PDB entry 3DYM | X-ray diffraction, 2.05 A resolution | chains A and D of the 4 polymer chains in the assembly

== Chain A (and D) ==
Protein: Beta-galactosidase
Source organism: Escherichia coli K12
Notes: EC 3.2.1.23; chain D of this document is another copy of the same molecule, construct and numbering; everything in this record applies to it too
UniProt: P00722 (BGAL_ECOLI); residues 9-1023 here correspond to UniProt positions 10-1024 (UniProt number = residue number + 1)
Amino-acid sequence (1023 residues; each row starts with the number of its first residue):
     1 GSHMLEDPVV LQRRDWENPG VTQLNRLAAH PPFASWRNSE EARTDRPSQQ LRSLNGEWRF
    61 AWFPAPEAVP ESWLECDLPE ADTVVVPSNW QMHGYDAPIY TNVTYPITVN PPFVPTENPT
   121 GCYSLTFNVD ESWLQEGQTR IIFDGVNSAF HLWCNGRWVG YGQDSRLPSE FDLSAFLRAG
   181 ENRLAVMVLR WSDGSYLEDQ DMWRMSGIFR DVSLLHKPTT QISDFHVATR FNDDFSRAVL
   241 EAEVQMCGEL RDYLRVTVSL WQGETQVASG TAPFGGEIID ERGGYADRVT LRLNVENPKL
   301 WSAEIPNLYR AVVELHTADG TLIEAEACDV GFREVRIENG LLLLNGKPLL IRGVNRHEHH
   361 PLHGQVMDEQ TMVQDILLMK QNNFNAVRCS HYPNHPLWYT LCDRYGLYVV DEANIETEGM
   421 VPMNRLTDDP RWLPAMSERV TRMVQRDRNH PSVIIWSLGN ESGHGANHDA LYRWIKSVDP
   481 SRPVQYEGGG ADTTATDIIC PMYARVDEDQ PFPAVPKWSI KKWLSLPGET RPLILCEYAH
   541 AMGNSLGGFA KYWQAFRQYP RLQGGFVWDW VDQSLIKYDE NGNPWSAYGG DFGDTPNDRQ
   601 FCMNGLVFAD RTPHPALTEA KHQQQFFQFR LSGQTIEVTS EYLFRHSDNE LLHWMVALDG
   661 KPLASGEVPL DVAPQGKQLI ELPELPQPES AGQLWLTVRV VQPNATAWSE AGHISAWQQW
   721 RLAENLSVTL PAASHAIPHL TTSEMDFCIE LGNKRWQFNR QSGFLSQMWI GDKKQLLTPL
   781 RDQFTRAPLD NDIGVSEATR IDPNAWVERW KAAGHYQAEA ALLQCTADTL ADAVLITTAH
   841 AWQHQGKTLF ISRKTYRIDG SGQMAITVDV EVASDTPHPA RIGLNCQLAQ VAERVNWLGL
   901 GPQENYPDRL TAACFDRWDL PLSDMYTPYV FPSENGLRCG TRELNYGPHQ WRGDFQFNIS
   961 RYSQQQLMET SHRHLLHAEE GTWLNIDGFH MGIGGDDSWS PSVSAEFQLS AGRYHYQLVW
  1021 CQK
Not modelled in the structure: 1-12
Construct notes: expression tag (1-8); engineered mutation Glu418 (His419 in P00722)
Bound ions: Mg2+ site 1: Asp15, Asn18, Val21, Gln163, Asp193; Na+ site 1: Asp201, Phe601, Asn604; Mg2+ site 2: Glu416, Glu418, Glu461; Na+ site 2: Phe556, Tyr559, Leu562; Na+ site 3: Ser647, Glu650, Leu670 (together with dimethyl sulfoxide); Na+ site 4: Pro932, Leu967, Thr970
From the paper describing this entry:
  - Mg2+ coordination: Glu416, Glu461
  - conformationally variable residues (order/disorder transition): Asn102, Val103, Asp201, Glu418
  - mutagenesis - H418E (5000x): decreased binding to Na+
  - mutagenesis - H418E (10-fold): decreased binding to Mg2+
  - mutagenesis - H418E: decreased catalytic activity
  - mutagenesis - H418E: decreased binding to IPTG
  - mutagenesis - H418E: decreased binding to lactose
  - catalytic residues: Glu461, Glu537 (citing earlier work)

== How chain A and chain D interact ==
Residue-residue contacts - 83 pairs, chain A then chain D:
  Arg13(A) - Arg13(D)
  Arg13(A) - Asp15(D)  salt bridge
  Arg13(A) - Leu24(D)
  Asp15(A) - Arg13(D)  salt bridge
  Asn18(A) - Leu24(D)
  Gly20(A) - Gly20(D)
  Val21(A) - Val21(D)  hydrophobic
  Leu24(A) - Arg13(D)
  Leu24(A) - Asn18(D)
  Arg26(A) - Arg431(D)  hydrogen bond (backbone-side chain)
  Leu27(A) - Arg431(D)
  Ala28(A) - Arg431(D)
  Val103(A) - Arg282(D)
  Ile278(A) - Pro513(D)
  Ile278(A) - Ala514(D)
  Ile279(A) - Pro422(D)  hydrophobic
  Ile279(A) - Asn424(D)
  Ile279(A) - Ala514(D)
  Ile279(A) - Val515(D)
  Asp280(A) - Pro422(D)
  Asp280(A) - Met423(D)  hydrogen bond (side chain-backbone)
  Asp280(A) - Asn424(D)  hydrogen bond (side chain-backbone)
  Asp280(A) - Gly463(D)
  Asp280(A) - Val515(D)
  Glu281(A) - Met423(D)
  Glu281(A) - Val515(D)
  Arg282(A) - Val103(D)
  Arg282(A) - Glu418(D)  hydrogen bond (side chain-backbone)
  Arg282(A) - Gly419(D)  hydrogen bond (side chain-backbone)
  Arg282(A) - Met420(D)  hydrogen bond (side chain-backbone)
  Arg282(A) - Val421(D)
  Arg282(A) - Pro422(D)
  Arg282(A) - Met423(D)
  Gly283(A) - Pro422(D)
  Gly284(A) - Pro422(D)
  Tyr285(A) - Pro422(D)  hydrophobic
  Tyr285(A) - Asn424(D)  hydrogen bond
  Tyr285(A) - Arg425(D)
  Asp287(A) - Arg425(D)  salt bridge
  Glu418(A) - Arg282(D)  hydrogen bond (backbone-side chain)
  Gly419(A) - Arg282(D)  hydrogen bond (backbone-side chain)
  Met420(A) - Arg282(D)  hydrogen bond (backbone-side chain)
  Val421(A) - Arg282(D)
  Pro422(A) - Ile279(D)  hydrophobic
  Pro422(A) - Asp280(D)
  Pro422(A) - Arg282(D)
  Pro422(A) - Gly283(D)
  Pro422(A) - Gly284(D)
  Pro422(A) - Tyr285(D)
  Met423(A) - Asp280(D)  hydrogen bond (backbone-side chain)
  Met423(A) - Glu281(D)
  Met423(A) - Arg282(D)
  Asn424(A) - Ile279(D)
  Asn424(A) - Asp280(D)  hydrogen bond (backbone-side chain)
  Asn424(A) - Tyr285(D)  hydrogen bond
  Arg425(A) - Tyr285(D)
  Arg425(A) - Asp287(D)  salt bridge
  Pro430(A) - Thr441(D)
  Pro430(A) - Gln445(D)
  Arg431(A) - Arg26(D)  hydrogen bond (side chain-backbone)
  Arg431(A) - Leu27(D)
  Arg431(A) - Ala28(D)
  Pro434(A) - Pro434(D)  hydrophobic
  Thr441(A) - Pro430(D)
  Gln445(A) - Pro430(D)
  Gly463(A) - Asp280(D)
  Ala466(A) - Trp474(D)
  Ala466(A) - Val478(D)  hydrophobic
  Asp469(A) - Arg473(D)
  Asp469(A) - Ser477(D)  hydrogen bond
  Ala470(A) - Ala470(D)
  Arg473(A) - Asp469(D)
  Arg473(A) - Arg473(D)
  Trp474(A) - Ala466(D)
  Ser477(A) - Ala466(D)
  Ser477(A) - Asp469(D)  hydrogen bond
  Val478(A) - Ala466(D)  hydrophobic
  Thr494(A) - Arg473(D)
  Ala514(A) - Ile278(D)
  Ala514(A) - Ile279(D)
  Val515(A) - Ile279(D)
  Val515(A) - Asp280(D)
  Val515(A) - Glu281(D)
Interface residues without a listed pair, chain A (52 interface residues in all): Gln23, Ala286, Arg288, Asp428, Leu433, Ser437, Asn467, Glu487, Pro513
Interface residues without a listed pair, chain D (50 interface residues in all): Ala286, Asp428, Leu433, Ser437, Asn467, Glu487, Thr494

== Overview ==
52 residues of chain A and 50 residues of chain D are in contact, with 16 hydrogen bonds and 4 salt bridges.
Among the polar pairs are Arg13(A)-Asp15(D), Asp287(A)-Arg425(D) and Arg26(A)-Arg431(D). The paper reports
catalytic residues Glu461(A) and Glu537(A); H418E of chain A reduces binding to Na+.
Chain A and chain D are both Beta-galactosidase (Escherichia coli K12); the structure, E. coli (lacZ)
beta-galactosidase (H418E), was determined by X-ray diffraction (same publication as 3E1F, 3DYO and 3DYP).
